8G3D - chains 0A and 7R of the 431 polymer chains in the assembly; structure by electron microscopy, 3.70 A resolution.

Chain 0A:
Name: RIB27A
From: Tetrahymena thermophila
Reference sequence: I7LUL4 (I7LUL4_TETTS); residue numbers follow UniProt; this construct covers 1-236
Sequence (236 residues; numbered 1 to 236; the number before each row is that of its first residue):
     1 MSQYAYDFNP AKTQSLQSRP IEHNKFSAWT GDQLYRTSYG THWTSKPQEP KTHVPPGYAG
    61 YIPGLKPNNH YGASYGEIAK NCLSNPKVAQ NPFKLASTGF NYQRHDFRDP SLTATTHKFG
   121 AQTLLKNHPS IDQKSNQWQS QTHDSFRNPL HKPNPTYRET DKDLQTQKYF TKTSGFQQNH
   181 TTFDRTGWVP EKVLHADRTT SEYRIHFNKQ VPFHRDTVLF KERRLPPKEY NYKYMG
Disordered / not traced: 1-2, 155-236

Chain 7R:
Name: Flagellar microtugule protofilament ribbon protein
From: Tetrahymena thermophila
Reference sequence: I7M0S7 (I7M0S7_TETTS); residue numbers follow UniProt; this construct covers 1-613
Sequence (613 residues; row label = number of the first residue in the row):
     1 MNYNLPKTVP LLPGHCFPDH LKESHHKTQQ FTLVNNVHCE KTNYIEEKND PYLIDSLRMG
    61 TPPDLTYGKR KAPINDYIPR IQPPWLKYDR QVLRFYCYFQ ESVVENPYEN YRIRKCTLYY
   121 YLSDGTIHVN EPKIMNSGIE QGVFIKRQQI PKQLNSTDYY TWEDLNVGIN INLFERVFRI
   181 VDCDSFTKEF FVYMGKKMNS PERVPNDAFE AQKTLKDIKI PPPNTKEYNE YNEVKLGGGH
   241 PNTGLQKYLE NDRKVLSFNV LWNDTSLEGG LNYYILNYFL ADDTTEIKEI KRHNSGKDAF
   301 PLFLCRKKLP KEPIMTHYPG MTLKKEEYYS PSDLVCGNMV RIYNKDCLIF NCDAYTKEWY
   361 LQNMNLQQIP ITLKKEDIKR FYQPVPPYNG FGSEADSLGS VYNLQPKAPR KDINKMYTQD
   421 QYILRFEGKL ISQNKEDNHR KFIISFFCGD DTIMVYETAD KNSGIWGGKF LERMNHNNPI
   481 NNKPYTELDF QIGEIIQLGV YRFQLLRADE YTHKYMKSKP EVFKEADIEY TLNHLRKFAT
   541 KYKSYDEFMV LLIKNIDPNR RGVIDFNDFV VGLRRLGYNL TYQEIYTLMR YFDLDENWKL
   601 DVKSLFVALG GKQ
Disordered / not traced: 1-2, 612-613

How chain 0A and chain 7R interact:
Pairs across the interface - 52 pairs, chain 0A then chain 7R:
  Gln-3(0A) / Lys-7(7R)  hydrogen bond (side chain-backbone)
  Ala-5(0A) / Thr-8(7R)  hydrogen bond (backbone-side chain)
  Ala-5(0A) / Val-9(7R)
  Tyr-6(0A) / Thr-8(7R)
  Tyr-6(0A) / Val-9(7R)
  Tyr-6(0A) / Leu-11(7R)  hydrophobic
  Asp-7(0A) / Thr-8(7R)
  Gln-17(0A) / Tyr-44(7R)
  Gln-17(0A) / Ile-45(7R)
  Gln-17(0A) / Glu-46(7R)  hydrogen bond (side chain-backbone)
  Gln-17(0A) / Glu-47(7R)
  Glu-22(0A) / Glu-47(7R)
  Asn-24(0A) / Tyr-52(7R)  hydrogen bond
  Phe-26(0A) / Tyr-52(7R)
  Ser-27(0A) / Leu-65(7R)
  Thr-30(0A) / Leu-65(7R)
  Lys-46(0A) / Tyr-67(7R)  hydrogen bond
  Pro-47(0A) / Tyr-67(7R)
  Pro-50(0A) / Gly-68(7R)
  Pro-50(0A) / Arg-70(7R)
  Lys-51(0A) / Arg-70(7R)
  Thr-52(0A) / Lys-71(7R)
  His-53(0A) / Ile-74(7R)  hydrogen bond (side chain-backbone)
  His-53(0A) / Asp-76(7R)
  Lys-80(0A) / Pro-73(7R)  hydrogen bond (side chain-backbone)
  Lys-80(0A) / Asn-75(7R)  hydrogen bond
  Leu-83(0A) / Arg-70(7R)
  Ser-84(0A) / Pro-73(7R)
  Lys-94(0A) / Gly-60(7R)  hydrogen bond (side chain-backbone)
  Lys-94(0A) / Thr-61(7R)
  Leu-95(0A) / Pro-62(7R)
  Ala-96(0A) / Pro-62(7R)  hydrophobic
  Phe-100(0A) / Ser-56(7R)
  Asn-101(0A) / Gly-60(7R)  hydrogen bond (side chain-backbone)
  Gln-103(0A) / Leu-57(7R)
  Gln-103(0A) / Arg-58(7R)
  Arg-104(0A) / Arg-58(7R)
  Arg-104(0A) / Met-59(7R)
  Arg-147(0A) / Ile-74(7R)
  Arg-147(0A) / Asn-75(7R)
  Asn-148(0A) / Asn-75(7R)  hydrogen bond (backbone-side chain)
  Pro-149(0A) / Asn-75(7R)  hydrogen bond (backbone-side chain)
  Leu-150(0A) / Ile-78(7R)
  Leu-150(0A) / Leu-86(7R)
  Leu-150(0A) / Asp-89(7R)
  Lys-152(0A) / Asn-75(7R)  hydrogen bond (side chain-backbone)
  Lys-152(0A) / Asp-76(7R)
  Lys-152(0A) / Ile-78(7R)  hydrogen bond (side chain-backbone)
  Lys-152(0A) / Gln-82(7R)  hydrogen bond (backbone-side chain)
  Asn-154(0A) / Arg-80(7R)  hydrogen bond (side chain-backbone)
  Asn-154(0A) / Gln-82(7R)  hydrogen bond
  Asn-154(0A) / Lys-87(7R)
Interface residues without a listed pair, chain 0A (37 interface residues in all): Tyr-4, Ser-18, Ile-21, His-151, Pro-153
Interface residues without a listed pair, chain 7R (35 interface residues in all): Lys-48, Asp-50, Lys-69, Ala-72

In short:
37 residues of chain 0A face 35 of chain 7R across their interface; the contacts include 17 hydrogen bonds.
Among the polar pairs are Gln-3(0A)/Lys-7(7R), Ala-5(0A)/Thr-8(7R) and Gln-17(0A)/Glu-46(7R).
Chain 0A is RIB27A and chain 7R is Flagellar microtugule protofilament ribbon protein, both from Tetrahymena
thermophila; the structure, 48-nm doublet microtubule from Tetrahymena thermophila strain K40R, was determined
by electron microscopy (same publication as 8G2Z).
